9NTM - chains AD and NA of the 89 polymer chains in the assembly; structure by electron microscopy, 7.10 A resolution (low resolution: residue-level contacts below are approximate; hydrogen-bond / salt-bridge calls are withheld).

[Chain AD]
Protein: Tubulin beta chain
From: Bos taurus
UniProtKB: A0A4W2DT89 (A0A4W2DT89_BOBOX); the author numbering skips numbers that UniProt does not, so the offset changes along the chain: 1-44 = UniProt 1-44; 47-360 = UniProt 45-358; 369-455 = UniProt 359-445
Sequence (445 residues; numbered 1 to 455; 10 numbers in that range are skipped by the numbering (no residue carries them; nothing is unmodelled there); the number before each row is that of its first residue):
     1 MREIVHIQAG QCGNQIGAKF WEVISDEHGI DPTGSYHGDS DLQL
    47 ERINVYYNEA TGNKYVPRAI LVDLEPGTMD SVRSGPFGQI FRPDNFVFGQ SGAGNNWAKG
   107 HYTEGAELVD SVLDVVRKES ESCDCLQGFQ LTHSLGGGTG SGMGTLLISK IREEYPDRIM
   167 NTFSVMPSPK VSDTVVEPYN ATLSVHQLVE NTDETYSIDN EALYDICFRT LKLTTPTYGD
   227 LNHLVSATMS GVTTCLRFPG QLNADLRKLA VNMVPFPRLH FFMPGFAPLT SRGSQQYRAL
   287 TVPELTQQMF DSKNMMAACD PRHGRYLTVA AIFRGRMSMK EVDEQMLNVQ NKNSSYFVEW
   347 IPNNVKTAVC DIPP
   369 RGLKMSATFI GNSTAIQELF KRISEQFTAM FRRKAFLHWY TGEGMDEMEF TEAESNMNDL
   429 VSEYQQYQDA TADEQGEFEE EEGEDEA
Disordered / not traced: 437-455
Residues lining bound ligands:
  - GDP (guanosine-5'-diphosphate): Gly-10, Gln-11, Cys-12, Gln-15, Ile-16, Asn-101, Ser-140, Gly-142, Gly-143, Gly-144, Thr-145, Gly-146, Val-171, Asp-179, Thr-180, Glu-183, Asn-206, Leu-209, Tyr-224, Leu-227, Asn-228
  - GTP (guanosine-5'-triphosphate): Gln-247, Leu-248, Lys-254
  - taxol (TA1): Glu-22, Val-23, Asp-26, Glu-27, Leu-217, Asp-226, His-229, Leu-230, Ala-233, Ser-236, Phe-272, Pro-274, Leu-275, Thr-276, Ser-277, Arg-278, Gln-281, Arg-320, Pro-360, Arg-369, Gly-370, Leu-371

[Chain NA]
Protein: Tubulin alpha-1B chain
From: Bos taurus
UniProtKB: P81947 (TBA1B_BOVIN); residue numbers follow UniProt; this construct covers 1-451
Sequence (451 residues; row label = number of the first residue in the row):
     1 MRECISIHVG QAGVQIGNAC WELYCLEHGI QPDGQMPSDK TIGGGDDSFN TFFSETGAGK
    61 HVPRAVFVDL EPTVIDEVRT GTYRQLFHPE QLITGKEDAA NNYARGHYTI GKEIIDLVLD
   121 RIRKLADQCT GLQGFLVFHS FGGGTGSGFT SLLMERLSVD YGKKSKLEFS IYPAPQVSTA
   181 VVEPYNSILT THTTLEHSDC AFMVDNEAIY DICRRNLDIE RPTYTNLNRL ISQIVSSITA
   241 SLRFDGALNV DLTEFQTNLV PYPRIHFPLA TYAPVISAEK AYHEQLSVAE ITNACFEPAN
   301 QMVKCDPRHG KYMACCLLYR GDVVPKDVNA AIATIKTKRS IQFVDWCPTG FKVGINYQPP
   361 TVVPGGDLAK VQRAVCMLSN TTAIAEAWAR LDHKFDLMYA KRAFVHWYVG EGMEEGEFSE
   421 AREDMAALEK DYEEVGVDSV EGEGEEEGEE Y
Disordered / not traced: 39-45, 438-451
Bound ions: Mg2+: Gln-11 (together with GTP)
Residues lining bound ligands: GTP (guanosine-5'-triphosphate): Gly-10, Gln-11, Ala-12, Gln-15, Asp-69, Asp-98, Ala-99, Ala-100, Asn-101, Ser-140, Gly-142, Gly-143, Gly-144, Thr-145, Gly-146, Ile-171, Thr-179, Glu-183, Val-204, Asn-206, Tyr-224, Leu-227, Asn-228

[How chain AD and chain NA interact]
Pairs across the interface (5):
  Ser-280(AD) with Glu-90(NA)
  Gln-282(AD) with Lys-60(NA)
  Tyr-283(AD) with Gln-85(NA); Phe-87(NA); Pro-89(NA)
Also at the interface, not in a pair above, chain AD (4 interface residues in all): Gly-279
Also at the interface, not in a pair above, chain NA (8 interface residues in all): Thr-56, Arg-84, His-88

[In short]
The interface between chain AD and chain NA involves 4 residues on one side and 8 on the other. Bound to chain
AD: GTP, GDP and taxol. Ligands of chain NA: GTP.
Chain AD is Tubulin beta chain and chain NA is Tubulin alpha-1B chain, both from Bos taurus; the structure,
SPEF1 bound to 14-pf microtubule, was determined by electron microscopy together with 9NW3 and 9OT2 from the
same study.
